Entry 8HYJ (electron microscopy, 4.30 A resolution (low resolution: residue-level contacts below are approximate; hydrogen-bond / salt-bridge calls are withheld)); this record covers chains B and C of the 16 polymer chains in the assembly.

[Chain B]
Protein: DNA-directed RNA polymerases IV and V subunit 2
Organism: Arabidopsis thaliana
Notes: EC 2.7.7.6
Reference sequence: Q9LK40 (NRPD2_ARATH); numbering as in UniProt (aligned over 1-1172)
Amino-acid sequence (1172 residues; row label = number of the first residue in the row):
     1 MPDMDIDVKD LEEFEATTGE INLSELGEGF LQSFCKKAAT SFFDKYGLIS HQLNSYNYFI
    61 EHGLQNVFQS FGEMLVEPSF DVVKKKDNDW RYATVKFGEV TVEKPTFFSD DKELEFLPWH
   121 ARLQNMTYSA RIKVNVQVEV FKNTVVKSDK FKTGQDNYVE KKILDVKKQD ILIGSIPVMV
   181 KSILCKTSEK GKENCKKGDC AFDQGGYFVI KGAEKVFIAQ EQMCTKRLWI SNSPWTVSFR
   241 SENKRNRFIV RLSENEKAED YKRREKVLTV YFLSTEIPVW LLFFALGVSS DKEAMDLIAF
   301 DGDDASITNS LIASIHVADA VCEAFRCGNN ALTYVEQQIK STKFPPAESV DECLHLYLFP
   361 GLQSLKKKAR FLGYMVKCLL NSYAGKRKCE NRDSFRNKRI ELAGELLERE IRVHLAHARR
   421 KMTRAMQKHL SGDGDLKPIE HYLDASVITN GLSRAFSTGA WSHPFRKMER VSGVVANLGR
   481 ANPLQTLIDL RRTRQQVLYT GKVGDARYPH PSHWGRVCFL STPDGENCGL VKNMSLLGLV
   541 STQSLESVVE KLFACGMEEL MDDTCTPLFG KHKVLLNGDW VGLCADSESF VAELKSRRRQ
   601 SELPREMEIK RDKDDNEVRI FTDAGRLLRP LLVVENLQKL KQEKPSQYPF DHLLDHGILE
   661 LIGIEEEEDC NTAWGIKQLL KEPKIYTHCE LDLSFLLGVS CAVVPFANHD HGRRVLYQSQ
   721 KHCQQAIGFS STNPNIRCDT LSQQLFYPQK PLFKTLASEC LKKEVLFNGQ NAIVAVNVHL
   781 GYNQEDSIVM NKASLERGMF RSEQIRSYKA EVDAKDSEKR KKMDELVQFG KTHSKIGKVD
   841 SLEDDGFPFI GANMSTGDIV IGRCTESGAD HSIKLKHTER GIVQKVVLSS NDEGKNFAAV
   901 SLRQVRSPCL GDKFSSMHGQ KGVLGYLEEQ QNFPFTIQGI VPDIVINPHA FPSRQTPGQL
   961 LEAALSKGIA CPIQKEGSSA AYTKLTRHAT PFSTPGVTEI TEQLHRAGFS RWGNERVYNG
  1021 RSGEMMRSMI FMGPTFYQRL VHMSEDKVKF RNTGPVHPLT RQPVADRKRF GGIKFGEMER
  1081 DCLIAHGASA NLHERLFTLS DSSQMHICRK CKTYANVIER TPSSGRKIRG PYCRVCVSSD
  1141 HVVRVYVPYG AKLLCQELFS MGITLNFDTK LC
Unresolved in the structure: 1-21, 80-89, 142-169, 433-436, 498-504, 644-646, 814-826, 834-838, 865-870, 975-981, 1117-1129, 1172
Curated features (UniProtKB/Swiss-Prot):
  - zinc finger: C1108 to C1136 (C4-type)
  - binding site (Mg(2+)): D786
  - binding site (Zn(2+)): C1108, C1111, C1133, C1136
  - mutagenesis: R629 (R629Q: In nrpd/e2-19; decreased DNA methylation)
What the authors report for this chain:
  - binding site for the 48-nt DNA strand: K215, R454, S457, N477
  - binding site for the 48-nt DNA strand: R240, F344
  - binding site for the 30-nt RNA strand: N527, K721, Q724, Q725, K921, H1057

[Chain C]
Protein: DNA-directed RNA polymerases IV and V subunit 3B
Organism: Arabidopsis thaliana
Reference sequence: Q39212 (RPD3B_ARATH); residue numbers follow UniProt; this construct covers 1-319
Amino-acid sequence (319 residues; row label = number of the first residue in the row):
     1 MDGVTYQRFP TVKIRELKDD YAKFELRETD VSMANALRRV MISEVPTMAI HLVKIEVNSS
    61 VLNDEFIAQR LSLIPLTSER AMSMRFCQDC EDCNGDEHCE FCSVEFPLSA KCVTDQTLDV
   121 TSRDLYSADP TVTPVDFTSN SSTSDSSEHK GIIIAKLRRG QELKLKALAR KGIGKDHAKW
   181 SPAATVTYMY EPDIIINEEM MNTLTDEEKI DLIESSPTKV FGIDPVTGQV VVVDPEAYTY
   241 DEEVIKKAEA MGKPGLIEIH PKHDSFVFTV ESTGALKASQ LVLNAIDILK QKLDAIRLSD
   301 NTVEADDQFG ELGAHMREG
Unresolved in the structure: 1-4, 138-148, 301-319
Metal / ion sites: Zn2+: C90, C93, C99, C102
Curated features (UniProtKB/Swiss-Prot):
  - modified residue: M1 (N-acetylmethionine)

[Chain B / chain C interface]
Residue-residue contacts (45):
  F746(B) with E65(C); F66(C)
  Y747(B) with F66(C); R70(C)
  E796(B) with H177(C)
  R797(B) with L73(C)
  I882(B) with E65(C)
  R903(B) with N63(C); D64(C); E65(C)
  V905(B) with E65(C)
  Q931(B) with R38(C); R39(C); S43(C)
  N932(B) with R39(C)
  F935(B) with R38(C); Y188(C)
  T936(B) with T187(C)
  I937(B) with T187(C)
  Q938(B) with T185(C); T187(C)
  G939(B) with T185(C)
  H1005(B) with S216(C); P217(C)
  G1008(B) with P217(C)
  F1009(B) with P217(C)
  S1010(B) with E243(C)
  W1012(B) with E243(C)
  R1016(B) with Y240(C); E242(C)
  Y1018(B) with Y190(C); Y240(C)
  G1020(B) with N35(C); R38(C); R39(C)
  R1021(B) with N35(C)
  S1022(B) with V31(C); N35(C)
  G1023(B) with V31(C); N35(C); Y188(C); Y190(C)
  E1024(B) with Y190(C)
  M1025(B) with Y190(C); P261(C)
Also at the interface, not in a pair above, chain B (31 interface residues in all): E803, Q930, R1011, M1029
Also at the interface, not in a pair above, chain C (31 interface residues in all): I42, K175, D176, A178, M189, S215, T218, T239, D241

[Summary]
The chain B/chain C interface involves 31 residues from each chain. From the paper: a binding site for the
48-nt DNA strand at K215(B), R454(B) and S457(B) among others; a binding site for the 30-nt RNA strand at
N527(B), K721(B) and Q724(B) among others.
Here chain B is DNA-directed RNA polymerases IV and V subunit 2 and chain C is DNA-directed RNA polymerases IV
and V subunit 3B, both from Arabidopsis thaliana. Entry 8HYJ (A cryo-EM structure of KTF1-bound polymerase V
transcription elongation complex) was determined by electron microscopy.
